8YCX - chains K and R of the 21 polymer chains in the assembly; structure by electron microscopy, 2.20 A resolution.

Chain K:
Name: ATP-dependent Clp protease proteolytic subunit 2
Organism: Mycobacterium tuberculosis H37Rv
Notes: EC 3.4.21.92
UniProt: P9WPC3 (CLPP2_MYCTU); numbering as in UniProt (aligned over 16-210)
Sequence (195 residues; row label = number of the first residue in the row):
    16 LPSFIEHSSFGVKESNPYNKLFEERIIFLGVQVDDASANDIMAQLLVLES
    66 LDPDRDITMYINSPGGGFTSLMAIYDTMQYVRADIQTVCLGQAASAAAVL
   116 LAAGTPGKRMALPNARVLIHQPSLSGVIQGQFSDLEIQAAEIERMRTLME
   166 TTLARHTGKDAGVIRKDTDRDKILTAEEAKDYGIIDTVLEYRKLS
Unresolved in the structure: 16-30
Ligand contacts: bortezomib (BO2; N-[(1R)-1-(dihydroxyboryl)-3-methylbutyl]-N-(pyrazin-2-ylcarbonyl)-L-phenylalaninamide): Gly80, Gly81, Gly82, Phe83, Thr84, Leu86, Ser110, Ala111, Val114, His135, Gln136, Pro137, Ser138, Leu139, Ser140, Ile157, Met160, Met164
UniProt features mapped onto this chain:
  - active site: Ser110 (Nucleophile), His135

Chain R:
Name: ATP-dependent Clp protease proteolytic subunit 1
Organism: Mycobacterium tuberculosis H37Rv
Notes: EC 3.4.21.92
UniProt: P9WPC5 (CLPP1_MYCTU); numbering as in UniProt (aligned over 15-192)
Sequence (178 residues; row label = number of the first residue in the row):
    15 SLTDSVYERLLSERIIFLGSEVNDEIANRLCAQILLLAAEDASKDISLYI
    65 NSPGGSISAGMAIYDTMVLAPCDIATYAMGMAASMGEFLLAAGTKGKRYA
   115 LPHARILMHQPLGGVTGSAADIAIQAEQFAVIKKEMFRLNAEFTGQPIER
   165 IEADSDRDRWFTAAEALEYGFVDHIITR
Ligand contacts: bortezomib (BO2; N-[(1R)-1-(dihydroxyboryl)-3-methylbutyl]-N-(pyrazin-2-ylcarbonyl)-L-phenylalaninamide): Glu35, Gly68, Gly69, Ser70, Ile71, Ser98, Met99, Glu101, His123, Gln124, Pro125, Leu126, Gly127, Phe143, Ile146, Met150
UniProt features mapped onto this chain:
  - active site: Ser98 (Nucleophile), His123

How chain K and chain R interact:
Pairs across the interface (46; chain K residue first):
  Gln136(K) with Ser132(R), hydrogen bond; Ala134(R)
  Pro137(K) with Ser132(R); Ala133(R), hydrogen bond (backbone-backbone)
  Ser138(K) with Gly131(R); Ser132(R)
  Leu139(K) with Val129(R), hydrophobic; Gly131(R), hydrogen bond (backbone-backbone); Ile136(R), hydrophobic
  Gly141(K) with Val129(R); Thr130(R), hydrogen bond (backbone-side chain)
  Val142(K) with Gly128(R); Val129(R); Thr130(R)
  Ile143(K) with Gly128(R); Val129(R), hydrogen bond (backbone-backbone)
  Gln144(K) with Gly127(R); Gly128(R)
  Gly145(K) with Leu126(R); Gly127(R), hydrogen bond (backbone-backbone)
  Gln146(K) with Gln124(R), hydrogen bond; Pro125(R); Leu126(R); Asp170(R); Arg171(R)
  Phe147(K) with Pro125(R), hydrogen bond (backbone-backbone); Leu126(R); Gly127(R); Phe143(R); Ile146(R), hydrophobic; Lys147(R)
  Ser148(K) with Gln124(R), hydrogen bond; Lys147(R), hydrogen bond; Asp170(R)
  Leu150(K) with Gly127(R); Gly128(R); Val129(R), hydrophobic; Phe143(R), hydrophobic
  Ala154(K) with Ile136(R), hydrophobic; Ala140(R), hydrophobic
  Ile157(K) with Ala133(R); Ile136(R), hydrophobic
  Glu158(K) with Ala133(R); Ala137(R)
  Arg161(K) with Ala133(R); Ala134(R)
Other interface residues (no listed pair), chain K (20 interface residues in all): Glu151, Gln153, Asp184

Summary:
20 residues of chain K face 19 of chain R across their interface; the contacts include 10 hydrogen bonds.
Among the polar pairs are Gln136(K)-Ser132(R), Gly141(K)-Thr130(R) and Gln146(K)-Gln124(R). Chain K binds
bortezomib. Bound to chain R: bortezomib.
Chain K is ATP-dependent Clp protease proteolytic subunit 2 and chain R is ATP-dependent Clp protease
proteolytic subunit 1, both from Mycobacterium tuberculosis H37Rv; the structure, CryoEM structure of M.
tuberculosis ClpC1P1P2 complex bound to bortezomib, conformation 2, was determined by electron microscopy.
